PDB entry 3E2H | X-ray diffraction, 3.80 A resolution | chains A and Q of the 4 polymer chains in the assembly

[Chain A]
Name: H-2 class I histocompatibility antigen, L-D alpha chain
Source organism: Mus musculus
UniProt: P01897 (HA1L_MOUSE); residues 1-175 here correspond to UniProt positions 25-199 (UniProt number = residue number + 24)
Amino-acid sequence (175 residues; numbered 1 to 175; the number before each row is that of its first residue):
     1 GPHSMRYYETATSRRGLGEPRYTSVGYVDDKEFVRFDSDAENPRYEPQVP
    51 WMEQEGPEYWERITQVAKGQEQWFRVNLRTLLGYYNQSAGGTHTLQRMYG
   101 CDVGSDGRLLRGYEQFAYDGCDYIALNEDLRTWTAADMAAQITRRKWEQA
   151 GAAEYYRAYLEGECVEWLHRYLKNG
Disulfides: C101-C164
Sequence notes: engineered mutation Y8 (Phe32 in P01897), T12 (Val36 in P01897), R15 (Pro39 in P01897), T23 (Ile47 in P01897), D30 (Asn54 in P01897), V49 (Ala73 in P01897), V66 (Ile90 in P01897), R97 (Trp121 in P01897), R131 (Lys155 in P01897)
UniProt features mapped onto this chain:
  - glycosylation: N86 (N-linked (GlcNAc...) asparagine)

[Chain Q]
Name: QL9 peptide
Amino-acid sequence (9 residues; numbered 1 to 9; the number before each row is that of its first residue):
     1 QLSPFPFDL

[Chain A / chain Q interface]
Pairs across the interface (43):
  Y7(A) - Q1(Q)  hydrogen bond (side chain-backbone)
  Y7(A) - L2(Q)  hydrophobic
  Y45(A) - L2(Q)  hydrophobic
  I63(A) - L2(Q)
  V66(A) - L2(Q)  hydrophobic
  G69(A) - F5(Q)
  Q70(A) - F5(Q)
  Q70(A) - P6(Q)
  W73(A) - F5(Q)  hydrophobic
  W73(A) - P6(Q)
  W73(A) - F7(Q)
  W73(A) - D8(Q)
  W73(A) - L9(Q)
  N77(A) - D8(Q)
  N77(A) - L9(Q)
  T80(A) - L9(Q)  hydrogen bond (side chain-backbone)
  L81(A) - L9(Q)  hydrophobic
  Y84(A) - L9(Q)  hydrogen bond (side chain-backbone)
  R97(A) - S3(Q)  hydrogen bond
  R97(A) - P4(Q)
  R97(A) - P6(Q)
  Y99(A) - L2(Q)
  Y99(A) - S3(Q)
  T143(A) - L9(Q)
  K146(A) - D8(Q)
  K146(A) - L9(Q)  hydrogen bond (side chain-backbone)
  W147(A) - F7(Q)  hydrogen bond (side chain-backbone)
  W147(A) - D8(Q)  hydrogen bond (side chain-backbone)
  W147(A) - L9(Q)  hydrophobic
  A150(A) - F7(Q)
  A152(A) - F7(Q)  hydrophobic
  Y155(A) - P4(Q)  hydrophobic
  Y155(A) - F5(Q)  hydrogen bond (side chain-backbone)
  Y155(A) - F7(Q)  hydrophobic
  Y156(A) - P6(Q)
  Y156(A) - F7(Q)  hydrogen bond (side chain-backbone)
  Y159(A) - Q1(Q)  hydrogen bond (side chain-backbone)
  Y159(A) - L2(Q)
  Y159(A) - S3(Q)  hydrogen bond (side chain-backbone)
  Y159(A) - P4(Q)
  E163(A) - Q1(Q)
  W167(A) - Q1(Q)
  Y171(A) - Q1(Q)  hydrogen bond (side chain-backbone)
Other interface residues (no listed pair), chain A (30 interface residues in all): M5, R62, L95, F116, Y123, G151

[Summary]
30 residues of chain A face 9 of chain Q across their interface, with 12 hydrogen bonds. Polar contacts
include Y7(A)-Q1(Q), T80(A)-L9(Q) and Y84(A)-L9(Q).
Chain A is H-2 class I histocompatibility antigen, L-D alpha chain (Mus musculus) and chain Q is QL9 peptide;
the structure, Structure of the m67 high-affinity mutant of the 2C TCR in complex with Ld/QL9, was determined
by X-ray diffraction (same publication as 3E3Q).
